4YFA - chains B and C of the 6 polymer chains in the assembly; structure by X-ray diffraction, 2.20 A resolution.

== Chain B ==
Protein: Protein related to penicillin acylase
From: Acidovorax sp. MR-S7
Notes: fragment: spacer peptide
Reference sequence: A0A0A1VBK6 (A0A0A1VBK6_9BURK); residues 1-27 here correspond to UniProt positions 207-233 (UniProt number = residue number + 206)
Sequence (27 residues; row label = number of the first residue in the row):
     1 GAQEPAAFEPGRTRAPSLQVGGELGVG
Unresolved in the structure: 1-7, 24-27

== Chain C ==
Protein: Protein related to penicillin acylase
From: Acidovorax sp. MR-S7
Notes: fragment: beta-chain
Reference sequence: A0A0A1VBK6 (A0A0A1VBK6_9BURK); residues 1-573 here correspond to UniProt positions 234-806 (UniProt number = residue number + 233)
Sequence (581 residues; row label = number of the first residue in the row):
     1 SNMYGFGTAATGEGSGVLFGNPHWYWKGPDRFYQAQLTIDGEANVSGVSF
    51 LGLPVIQIGFNDSVAWSHTVSTARRFGFFQLSLVQGEPTSYLRDGVPVKM
   101 KPATITVPSRNADGSVSDVTRTLYHSEFGPLVNLAGLNPALAWSQGTAFA
   151 IRDINGENFRTLRTWMRWNQAKSLDEFIAIQKEEASIPWVNTVAVGRGSA
   201 KAWYADIGAVPNVSPAQTAACTTPFGMAVGQALPNVPFFDGSRSECDWLT
   251 DADSVQKGAVGVSRMPSLQRDDYVGNMNDSYWLANVHAPLTGYPAIFGPA
   301 GTSAQTLRTRMGHTMALERLAGTDGYAGNKATSAVVREMVLGSRVFSAER
   351 FKDEVLDLICTPAQWTVNGAAVDAAQACAVLAAWDNRGRKDSRGSHLWDE
   401 FWSRVPTASLFTVPFSAADPLNTPRGINAAAADALRQAMATAIARVGQSG
   451 YALDAPRGEVLYATRGGTRLPLYGGCGAMGYFTITCSENDITQGGYSMDG
   501 QPNASNSYMQVVSFPASGVQAHTFLTFSLSDDPASPHHGDYTKAYSAGQW
   551 LRVPFTEAEITGNADYRTATVKELEHHHHHH
Unresolved in the structure: 575-581
Sequence notes: expression tag (574-581)
Cystine bridges: Cys-221/Cys-246, Cys-360/Cys-378, Cys-476/Cys-486
Small-molecule neighbours: decanoic acid (DKA): Ser-1, Pro-22, His-23, Trp-24, Phe-32, Phe-50, Gln-57, Ile-58, His-68, Thr-69, Val-70, Trp-165, Pro-188, Trp-189, Val-190
From the paper describing this entry:
  - binding site for decanoic acid: Ser-1, Trp-24, Phe-32, Phe-50, Gln-57, Ile-58, His-68, Val-70, Trp-165, Trp-189, Val-190

== Chain B / chain C interface ==
Residue-residue contacts - 26 pairs, chain B then chain C:
  Phe-8(B) with Asn-138(C); Leu-141(C), hydrophobic; Phe-225(C), hydrophobic; Ala-228(C)
  Glu-9(B) with Asn-138(C), hydrogen bond (backbone-side chain)
  Arg-12(B) with Leu-137(C); Asn-138(C); Pro-139(C)
  Thr-13(B) with Leu-137(C); Asn-138(C), hydrogen bond; Ala-232(C)
  Arg-14(B) with Gly-136(C); Leu-137(C), hydrogen bond (backbone-backbone)
  Ala-15(B) with Ala-232(C), hydrophobic
  Pro-16(B) with Leu-137(C)
  Leu-18(B) with Arg-74(C); Phe-76(C), hydrophobic; Leu-233(C), hydrophobic
  Gln-19(B) with Val-70(C)
  Val-20(B) with Trp-24(C), hydrophobic; Val-70(C); Trp-189(C), hydrophobic
  Gly-21(B) with Trp-24(C); Tyr-25(C); Ala-504(C)
  Glu-23(B) with Asn-503(C)
Interface residues without a listed pair, chain C (21 interface residues in all): Ala-140, Val-229, Pro-234, Asn-278

== Summary ==
12 residues of chain B and 21 residues of chain C are in contact, with 3 hydrogen bonds. Polar pairs include
Glu-9(B)/Asn-138(C), Thr-13(B)/Asn-138(C) and Arg-14(B)/Leu-137(C). Chain C binds decanoic acid. From the
paper: a binding site for decanoic acid at Ser-1(C), Trp-24(C) and Phe-32(C) among others.
Here chain B is Protein related to penicillin acylase and chain C is Protein related to penicillin acylase,
both from Acidovorax sp. MR-S7. Entry 4YFA (Structure of N-acylhomoserine lactone acylase MacQ in complex with
decanoic acid) was determined by X-ray diffraction together with 5C9I, 4YF9 and 4YFB from the same study.
